PDB entry 4YO5 | X-ray diffraction, 3.35 A resolution | chains C and E of the 12 polymer chains in the assembly

# Chain C (and E)
Protein: TssA
From: Escherichia coli 042
Notes: chain E of this document is another copy of the same molecule, construct and numbering; everything in this record applies to it too
UniProt: B7LFT5 (B7LFT5_ECO55); residues 401-529 here = UniProt positions 401-529
Amino-acid sequence (131 residues; each row starts with the number of its first residue):
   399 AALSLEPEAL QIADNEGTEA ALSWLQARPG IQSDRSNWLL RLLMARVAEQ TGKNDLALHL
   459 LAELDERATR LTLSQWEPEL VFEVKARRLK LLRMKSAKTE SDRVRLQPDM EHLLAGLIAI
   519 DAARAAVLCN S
Construct notes: expression tag (399-400)
Modified positions: Mse442 (selenomethionine; parent Met); Mse492 (selenomethionine; parent Met); Mse508 (selenomethionine; parent Met)

# Chain C / chain E interface
Contacting residue pairs - 5 pairs, chain C then chain E:
  P427(C) - G428(E)
  I429(C) - I429(E)
  I429(C) - Q430(E)
  Q430(C) - P427(E)
  Q430(C) - I429(E)
Also at the interface, not in a pair above, chain C (4 interface residues in all): N435

# Summary
Chain C and chain E each contribute 4 residues to their interface.
Both chains are TssA (Escherichia coli 042). Entry 4YO5 (EAEC T6SS TssA-Cterminus) was determined by X-ray
diffraction.
